Entry 7MI5 (electron microscopy, 3.57 A resolution); this record covers chains E and F of the 8 polymer chains in the assembly.

# Chain E (and F)
Name: CRISPR-associated endoribonuclease Cas2
From: Geobacter sulfurreducens
Notes: EC 3.1.-.-; chain F of this document is another copy of the same molecule, construct and numbering; everything in this record applies to it too
UniProtKB: Q74H35 (CAS2_GEOSL); numbering as in UniProt (aligned over 1-95)
Chain sequence (95 residues; each row starts with the number of its first residue):
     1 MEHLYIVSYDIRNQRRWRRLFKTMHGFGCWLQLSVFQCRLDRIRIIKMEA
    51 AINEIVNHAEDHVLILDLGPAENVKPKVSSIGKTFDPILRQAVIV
Metal / ion sites: Mn2+: Y9, D10, S34 (shared with 1 residue of chain H)
Curated features (UniProtKB/Swiss-Prot):
  - binding site (Mg(2+)): D10

# Chain E / chain F interface
Pairs across the interface (48; chain E residue first):
  D10(E) - Q32(F)  hydrogen bond
  D10(E) - L33(F)  hydrogen bond (side chain-backbone)
  L31(E) - L64(F)  hydrophobic
  Q32(E) - D10(F)  hydrogen bond
  Q32(E) - H62(F)  hydrogen bond
  Q32(E) - L64(F)
  L33(E) - D10(F)  hydrogen bond (backbone-side chain)
  E49(E) - I81(F)
  I52(E) - I81(F)
  N53(E) - I81(F)
  H58(E) - I81(F)
  H58(E) - G82(F)
  D61(E) - G82(F)
  H62(E) - Q32(F)  hydrogen bond
  H62(E) - G82(F)
  H62(E) - K83(F)  hydrogen bond
  V63(E) - S79(F)
  V63(E) - S80(F)
  V63(E) - I81(F)  hydrogen bond (backbone-backbone)
  L64(E) - L31(F)  hydrophobic
  L64(E) - Q32(F)
  L64(E) - S79(F)
  L64(E) - S80(F)
  I65(E) - K77(F)
  I65(E) - V78(F)
  I65(E) - S79(F)  hydrogen bond (backbone-backbone)
  L66(E) - L68(F)  hydrophobic
  L66(E) - K77(F)
  L66(E) - V78(F)  hydrophobic
  D67(E) - K77(F)  salt bridge
  L68(E) - L66(F)  hydrophobic
  L68(E) - K77(F)
  K77(E) - L66(F)
  K77(E) - D67(F)  salt bridge
  K77(E) - L68(F)
  V78(E) - L66(F)  hydrophobic
  S79(E) - L64(F)
  S79(E) - I65(F)  hydrogen bond (backbone-backbone)
  S80(E) - V63(F)
  S80(E) - L64(F)
  I81(E) - E49(F)
  I81(E) - I52(F)
  I81(E) - N53(F)
  I81(E) - H58(F)
  I81(E) - V63(F)
  G82(E) - D61(F)
  G82(E) - H62(F)
  K83(E) - H62(F)  hydrogen bond
Interface residues without a listed pair, chain E (26 interface residues in all): I6, S8, V56
Interface residues without a listed pair, chain F (25 interface residues in all): I6, S8

# Summary
The interface between chain E and chain F involves 26 residues on one side and 25 on the other, with 11
hydrogen bonds and 2 salt bridges. Among the polar pairs are D67(E)-K77(F), D10(E)-Q32(F) and D10(E)-L33(F).
From UniProt: Mg2+-binding residue D10(E) on chain E.
Both chains are CRISPR-associated endoribonuclease Cas2 (Geobacter sulfurreducens). Entry 7MI5 (Asymmetrical
PAM-Non PAM prespacer bound Cas4/Cas1/Cas2 complex) was determined by electron microscopy together with 7MI4,
7MI9, 7MIB and 7MID from the same study.
